PDB entry 7PY3 | electron microscopy, 3.80 A resolution | chains C and D of the 9 polymer chains in the assembly

# Chain C
Molecule: DNA-directed RNA polymerase subunit beta
Organism: Escherichia coli
Notes: EC 2.7.7.6
UniProtKB: P0A8V4 (RPOB_ECO57); residue numbers follow UniProt; this construct covers 1-1342
Amino-acid sequence (1342 residues; row label = number of the first residue in the row):
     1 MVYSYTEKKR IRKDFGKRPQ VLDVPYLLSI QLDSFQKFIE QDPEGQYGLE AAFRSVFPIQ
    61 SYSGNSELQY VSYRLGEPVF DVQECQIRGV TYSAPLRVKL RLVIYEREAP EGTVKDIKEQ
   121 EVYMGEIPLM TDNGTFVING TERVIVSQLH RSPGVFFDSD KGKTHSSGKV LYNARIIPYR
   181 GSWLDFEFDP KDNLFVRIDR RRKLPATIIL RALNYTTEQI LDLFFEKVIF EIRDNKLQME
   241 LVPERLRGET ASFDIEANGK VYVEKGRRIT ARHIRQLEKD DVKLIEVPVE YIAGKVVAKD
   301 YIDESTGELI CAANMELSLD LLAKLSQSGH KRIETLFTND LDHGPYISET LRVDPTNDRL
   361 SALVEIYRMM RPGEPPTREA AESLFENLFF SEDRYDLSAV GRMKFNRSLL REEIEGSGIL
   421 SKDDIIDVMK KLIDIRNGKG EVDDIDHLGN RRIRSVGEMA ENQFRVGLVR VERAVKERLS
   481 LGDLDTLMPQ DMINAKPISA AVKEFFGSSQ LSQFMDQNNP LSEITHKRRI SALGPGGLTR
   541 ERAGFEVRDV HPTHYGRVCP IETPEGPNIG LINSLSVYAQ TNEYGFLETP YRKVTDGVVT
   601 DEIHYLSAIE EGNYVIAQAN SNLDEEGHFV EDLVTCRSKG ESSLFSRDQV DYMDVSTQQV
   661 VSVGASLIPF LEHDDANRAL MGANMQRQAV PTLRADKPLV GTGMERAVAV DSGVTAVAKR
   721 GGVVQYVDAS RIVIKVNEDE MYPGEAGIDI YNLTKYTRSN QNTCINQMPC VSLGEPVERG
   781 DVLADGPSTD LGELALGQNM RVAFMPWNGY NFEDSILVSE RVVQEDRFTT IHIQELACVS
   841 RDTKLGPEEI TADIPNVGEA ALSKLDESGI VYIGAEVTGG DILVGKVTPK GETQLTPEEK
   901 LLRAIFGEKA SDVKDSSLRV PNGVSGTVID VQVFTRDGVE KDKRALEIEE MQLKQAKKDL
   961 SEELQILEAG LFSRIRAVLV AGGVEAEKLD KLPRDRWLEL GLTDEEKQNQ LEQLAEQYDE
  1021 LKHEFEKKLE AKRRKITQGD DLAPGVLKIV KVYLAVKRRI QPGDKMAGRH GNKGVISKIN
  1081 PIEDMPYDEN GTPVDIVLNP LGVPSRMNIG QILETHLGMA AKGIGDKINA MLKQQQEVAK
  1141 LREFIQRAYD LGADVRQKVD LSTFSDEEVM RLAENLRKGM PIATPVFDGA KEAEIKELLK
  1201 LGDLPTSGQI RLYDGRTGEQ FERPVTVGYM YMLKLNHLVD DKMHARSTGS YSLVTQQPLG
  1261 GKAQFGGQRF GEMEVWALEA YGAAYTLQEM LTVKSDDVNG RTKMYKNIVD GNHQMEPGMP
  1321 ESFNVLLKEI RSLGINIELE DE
Not modelled in the structure: 1
Swiss-Prot annotation at these positions:
  - modified residue (N6-acetyllysine): Lys-1022, Lys-1200

# Chain D
Molecule: DNA-directed RNA polymerase subunit beta'
Organism: Escherichia coli
Notes: EC 2.7.7.6
UniProtKB: P0A8T8 (RPOC_ECO57); residues 1-1407 here = UniProt positions 1-1407
Amino-acid sequence (1407 residues; each row starts with the number of its first residue):
     1 MKDLLKFLKA QTKTEEFDAI KIALASPDMI RSWSFGEVKK PETINYRTFK PERDGLFCAR
    61 IFGPVKDYEC LCGKYKRLKH RGVICEKCGV EVTQTKVRRE RMGHIELASP TAHIWFLKSL
   121 PSRIGLLLDM PLRDIERVLY FESYVVIEGG MTNLERQQIL TEEQYLDALE EFGDEFDAKM
   181 GAEAIQALLK SMDLEQECEQ LREELNETNS ETKRKKLTKR IKLLEAFVQS GNKPEWMILT
   241 VLPVLPPDLR PLVPLDGGRF ATSDLNDLYR RVINRNNRLK RLLDLAAPDI IVRNEKRMLQ
   301 EAVDALLDNG RRGRAITGSN KRPLKSLADM IKGKQGRFRQ NLLGKRVDYS GRSVITVGPY
   361 LRLHQCGLPK KMALELFKPF IYGKLELRGL ATTIKAAKKM VEREEAVVWD ILDEVIREHP
   421 VLLNRAPTLH RLGIQAFEPV LIEGKAIQLH PLVCAAYNAD FDGDQMAVHV PLTLEAQLEA
   481 RALMMSTNNI LSPANGEPII VPSQDVVLGL YYMTRDCVNA KGEGMVLTGP KEAERLYRSG
   541 LASLHARVKV RITEYEKDAN GELVAKTSLK DTTVGRAILW MIVPKGLPYS IVNQALGKKA
   601 ISKMLNTCYR ILGLKPTVIF ADQIMYTGFA YAARSGASVG IDDMVIPEKK HEIISEAEAE
   661 VAEIQEQFQS GLVTAGERYN KVIDIWAAAN DRVSKAMMDN LQTETVINRD GQEEKQVSFN
   721 SIYMMADSGA RGSAAQIRQL AGMRGLMAKP DGSIIETPIT ANFREGLNVL QYFISTHGAR
   781 KGLADTALKT ANSGYLTRRL VDVAQDLVVT EDDCGTHEGI MMTPVIEGGD VKEPLRDRVL
   841 GRVTAEDVLK PGTADILVPR NTLLHEQWCD LLEENSVDAV KVRSVVSCDT DFGVCAHCYG
   901 RDLARGHIIN KGEAIGVIAA QSIGEPGTQL TMRTFHIGGA ASRAAAESSI QVKNKGSIKL
   961 SNVKSVVNSS GKLVITSRNT ELKLIDEFGR TKESYKVPYG AVLAKGDGEQ VAGGETVANW
  1021 DPHTMPVITE VSGFVRFTDM IDGQTITRQT DELTGLSSLV VLDSAERTAG GKDLRPALKI
  1081 VDAQGNDVLI PGTDMPAQYF LPGKAIVQLE DGVQISSGDT LARIPQESGG TKDITGGLPR
  1141 VADLFEARRP KEPAILAEIS GIVSFGKETK GKRRLVITPV DGSDPYEEMI PKWRQLNVFE
  1201 GERVERGDVI SDGPEAPHDI LRLRGVHAVT RYIVNEVQDV YRLQGVKIND KHIEVIVRQM
  1261 LRKATIVNAG SSDFLEGEQV EYSRVKIANR ELEANGKVGA TYSRDLLGIT KASLATESFI
  1321 SAASFQETTR VLTEAAVAGK RDELRGLKEN VIVGRLIPAG TGYAYHQDRM RRRAAGEAPA
  1381 APQVTAEDAS ASLAELLNAG LGGSDNE
Not modelled in the structure: 1-15, 932-947, 1127-1136, 1376-1407
Metal / ion sites: Zn2+ site 1: Cys-70, Cys-72, Cys-88; Mg2+: Asp-460, Asp-462, Asp-464 (shared with 1 residue of chain R); Zn2+ site 2: Cys-888, Cys-895, Cys-898
Swiss-Prot annotation at these positions:
  - binding site (Zn(2+)): Cys-70, Cys-72, Cys-85, Cys-88, Cys-814, Cys-888, Cys-895, Cys-898
  - binding site (Mg(2+)): Asp-460, Asp-462, Asp-464
  - modified residue: Lys-972 (N6-acetyllysine)

# Interface between chain C and chain D
Residue-residue contacts (276):
  His-165(C) / Trp-1193(D)
  Ser-166(C) / Lys-1151(D)
  Ser-167(C) / Trp-1193(D)
  Phe-545(C) / Asp-785(D)
  Arg-548(C) / Arg-780(D)
  Asp-549(C) / Pro-750(D)
  Asp-549(C) / His-777(D)
  Asp-549(C) / Lys-781(D)
  Val-550(C) / Pro-750(D)
  Val-550(C) / His-777(D)
  Val-550(C) / Arg-780(D)
  His-551(C) / Phe-773(D)
  Pro-552(C) / Lys-749(D)
  Pro-552(C) / Phe-773(D)
  Tyr-555(C) / Val-769(D)
  Tyr-555(C) / Phe-773(D)
  Pro-560(C) / Phe-773(D)  hydrophobic
  Pro-560(C) / Thr-776(D)
  Pro-560(C) / Arg-780(D)  hydrogen bond (backbone-side chain)
  Ile-561(C) / Tyr-772(D)  hydrophobic
  Thr-563(C) / Arg-780(D)
  Glu-565(C) / Leu-783(D)
  Gly-566(C) / Ala-787(D)
  Ile-569(C) / Leu-783(D)  hydrophobic
  Ile-569(C) / Ala-787(D)  hydrophobic
  Gly-570(C) / Arg-780(D)
  Gln-618(C) / Val-769(D)
  Gln-618(C) / Leu-770(D)
  Asn-620(C) / Asn-768(D)
  Thr-635(C) / Leu-770(D)
  Ser-642(C) / Thr-757(D)
  Thr-657(C) / Val-769(D)
  Val-660(C) / Val-769(D)  hydrophobic
  Glu-672(C) / Leu-767(D)
  His-673(C) / Phe-763(D)
  His-673(C) / Arg-764(D)  hydrogen bond (side chain-backbone)
  His-673(C) / Glu-765(D)  hydrogen bond (side chain-backbone)
  His-673(C) / Gly-766(D)  hydrogen bond (side chain-backbone)
  Asp-674(C) / Tyr-772(D)
  Ala-676(C) / Tyr-772(D)
  Asn-677(C) / Leu-783(D)
  Ala-679(C) / Tyr-772(D)
  Phe-804(C) / Ser-638(D)
  Met-805(C) / Ala-633(D)
  Pro-806(C) / Asp-505(D)
  Pro-806(C) / Ala-633(D)
  Pro-806(C) / Ala-637(D)
  Asn-808(C) / Pro-359(D)
  Asn-808(C) / Phe-629(D)
  Asn-808(C) / Ala-630(D)
  Asn-808(C) / Ala-633(D)
  Gly-809(C) / Pro-359(D)
  Gly-809(C) / Phe-629(D)
  Tyr-810(C) / Val-357(D)
  Tyr-810(C) / Pro-359(D)  hydrophobic
  Tyr-810(C) / Tyr-360(D)
  Phe-812(C) / Val-357(D)  hydrophobic
  Phe-812(C) / Ser-503(D)
  Phe-812(C) / Phe-629(D)  hydrophobic
  Glu-813(C) / Phe-461(D)
  Glu-813(C) / Gln-504(D)  hydrogen bond
  Ser-815(C) / Val-357(D)
  Arg-841(C) / Leu-255(D)
  Arg-841(C) / Gly-257(D)
  Lys-844(C) / Arg-47(D)
  Gln-1061(C) / Lys-445(D)
  Gly-1063(C) / Val-354(D)
  Lys-1065(C) / Asp-462(D)
  Lys-1073(C) / Asp-462(D)  salt bridge
  Val-1075(C) / Ile-355(D)
  Val-1075(C) / Phe-461(D)
  Val-1075(C) / Asp-462(D)
  Val-1075(C) / Gly-463(D)
  Ile-1076(C) / Thr-356(D)
  Ser-1077(C) / Thr-356(D)
  Ser-1077(C) / Val-357(D)
  Pro-1100(C) / Ala-637(D)
  Pro-1100(C) / Val-639(D)  hydrophobic
  Leu-1101(C) / Gln-504(D)
  Leu-1101(C) / Leu-508(D)  hydrophobic
  Leu-1101(C) / Arg-731(D)
  Pro-1104(C) / Ile-722(D)  hydrophobic
  Pro-1104(C) / Met-725(D)  hydrophobic
  Pro-1104(C) / Gln-736(D)
  Ser-1105(C) / Arg-731(D)  hydrogen bond
  Met-1107(C) / Gln-739(D)
  Met-1107(C) / Leu-740(D)  hydrophobic
  Met-1107(C) / Phe-763(D)  hydrophobic
  Ile-1109(C) / Met-644(D)  hydrophobic
  Ile-1109(C) / Phe-763(D)
  Ile-1112(C) / Val-639(D)  hydrophobic
  Leu-1113(C) / Ile-641(D)  hydrophobic
  His-1116(C) / Ile-641(D)
  Phe-1187(C) / Leu-767(D)
  Phe-1187(C) / Tyr-772(D)  hydrophobic
  Ser-1207(C) / Asp-642(D)
  Gln-1209(C) / Val-639(D)
  Gln-1209(C) / Gly-640(D)
  Glu-1219(C) / Arg-538(D)
  Phe-1221(C) / Ala-633(D)
  Phe-1221(C) / Arg-634(D)
  Glu-1222(C) / Tyr-512(D)  hydrogen bond
  Glu-1222(C) / Arg-634(D)
  Glu-1222(C) / Ser-635(D)
  Arg-1223(C) / Gly-636(D)
  Arg-1223(C) / Phe-719(D)  hydrogen bond (side chain-backbone)
  Arg-1223(C) / Ser-721(D)  hydrogen bond
  Pro-1224(C) / Ser-638(D)  hydrogen bond (backbone-side chain)
  Val-1225(C) / Ser-638(D)
  Thr-1226(C) / Ser-638(D)
  Thr-1226(C) / Val-639(D)  hydrogen bond (side chain-backbone)
  Thr-1226(C) / Gly-640(D)
  Val-1239(C) / Lys-445(D)
  Asp-1240(C) / Lys-445(D)
  Lys-1242(C) / Arg-352(D)
  Lys-1242(C) / Gln-465(D)  hydrogen bond
  Met-1243(C) / Arg-352(D)
  Met-1243(C) / Met-372(D)  hydrophobic
  Met-1243(C) / Lys-445(D)
  His-1244(C) / Gly-351(D)
  His-1244(C) / Arg-352(D)  hydrogen bond (backbone-backbone)
  Ala-1245(C) / Ser-350(D)
  Ala-1245(C) / Glu-375(D)
  Arg-1246(C) / Asp-348(D)  salt bridge
  Arg-1246(C) / Tyr-349(D)  hydrogen bond (backbone-backbone)
  Arg-1246(C) / Ser-350(D)  hydrogen bond (backbone-backbone)
  Ser-1247(C) / Asp-348(D)
  Ser-1247(C) / Tyr-349(D)
  Ser-1247(C) / Glu-375(D)
  Ser-1247(C) / Lys-378(D)
  Thr-1248(C) / Asp-348(D)
  Tyr-1251(C) / Asp-348(D)  hydrogen bond
  Val-1254(C) / Leu-249(D)
  Gln-1257(C) / Lys-345(D)
  Pro-1258(C) / Arg-346(D)
  Pro-1258(C) / Asp-348(D)
  Leu-1259(C) / Arg-346(D)
  Gly-1260(C) / Arg-346(D)
  Gly-1267(C) / Arg-346(D)  hydrogen bond (backbone-side chain)
  Gly-1267(C) / Val-347(D)
  Gly-1267(C) / Ser-350(D)
  Gln-1268(C) / Val-347(D)  hydrogen bond (backbone-backbone)
  Gln-1268(C) / Ser-350(D)  hydrogen bond (backbone-side chain)
  Gln-1268(C) / Gly-351(D)
  Gln-1268(C) / Arg-352(D)  hydrogen bond
  Arg-1269(C) / Arg-339(D)  hydrogen bond (side chain-backbone)
  Arg-1269(C) / Gln-340(D)  hydrogen bond (side chain-backbone)
  Arg-1269(C) / Gly-344(D)  hydrogen bond (side chain-backbone)
  Arg-1269(C) / Arg-346(D)
  Phe-1270(C) / Gly-344(D)
  Phe-1270(C) / Lys-345(D)
  Phe-1270(C) / Val-347(D)  hydrophobic
  Glu-1272(C) / Leu-343(D)
  Met-1273(C) / Thr-428(D)
  Glu-1274(C) / Asn-424(D)
  Glu-1274(C) / Thr-428(D)  hydrogen bond
  Val-1275(C) / Leu-343(D)
  Trp-1276(C) / Arg-798(D)
  Trp-1276(C) / Val-801(D)
  Trp-1276(C) / Val-917(D)
  Trp-1276(C) / Gln-921(D)
  Ala-1277(C) / Thr-428(D)
  Ala-1277(C) / Ile-434(D)  hydrophobic
  Ala-1277(C) / Gln-921(D)
  Leu-1278(C) / Met-484(D)  hydrophobic
  Glu-1279(C) / Ala-914(D)
  Glu-1279(C) / Val-917(D)
  Glu-1279(C) / Leu-1347(D)
  Ala-1280(C) / Arg-431(D)
  Ala-1280(C) / Val-917(D)  hydrophobic
  Ala-1280(C) / Ile-918(D)  hydrophobic
  Tyr-1281(C) / Arg-431(D)  hydrogen bond (side chain-backbone)
  Tyr-1281(C) / Leu-432(D)
  Tyr-1281(C) / Ile-434(D)
  Tyr-1281(C) / Gln-435(D)
  Tyr-1281(C) / Met-484(D)  hydrophobic
  Tyr-1281(C) / Asn-489(D)  hydrogen bond
  Gly-1282(C) / Glu-479(D)
  Gly-1282(C) / Leu-483(D)
  Gly-1282(C) / Gly-1360(D)
  Gly-1282(C) / Thr-1361(D)  hydrogen bond (backbone-backbone)
  Ala-1283(C) / Glu-479(D)
  Ala-1284(C) / Leu-1356(D)
  Ala-1284(C) / Thr-1361(D)
  Ala-1284(C) / Gly-1362(D)
  Tyr-1285(C) / Glu-475(D)
  Tyr-1285(C) / Leu-1356(D)
  Tyr-1285(C) / Thr-1361(D)
  Thr-1286(C) / Ala-476(D)
  Thr-1286(C) / Glu-479(D)
  Leu-1287(C) / Val-1351(D)  hydrophobic
  Leu-1287(C) / Ile-1357(D)  hydrophobic
  Gln-1288(C) / Gly-1354(D)
  Gln-1288(C) / Leu-1356(D)
  Glu-1289(C) / Pro-471(D)
  Glu-1289(C) / Leu-472(D)  hydrogen bond (side chain-backbone)
  Glu-1289(C) / Thr-473(D)  hydrogen bond
  Glu-1289(C) / Ala-476(D)
  Met-1290(C) / Val-347(D)
  Leu-1291(C) / Lys-345(D)
  Leu-1291(C) / Val-1351(D)
  Leu-1291(C) / Gly-1354(D)
  Thr-1292(C) / Gly-1354(D)  hydrogen bond (side chain-backbone)
  Lys-1294(C) / Asp-348(D)
  Lys-1294(C) / Tyr-349(D)
  Lys-1294(C) / Val-470(D)  hydrogen bond (side chain-backbone)
  Lys-1294(C) / Leu-472(D)
  Ser-1295(C) / Lys-345(D)
  Ser-1295(C) / Arg-346(D)  hydrogen bond (side chain-backbone)
  Asp-1296(C) / Lys-345(D)  salt bridge
  Met-1304(C) / Leu-472(D)  hydrophobic
  Met-1304(C) / Thr-473(D)
  Tyr-1305(C) / Tyr-349(D)
  Tyr-1305(C) / Pro-379(D)  hydrophobic
  Tyr-1305(C) / Tyr-382(D)
  Ile-1308(C) / Pro-379(D)  hydrophobic
  Ile-1308(C) / Phe-380(D)  hydrophobic
  Val-1309(C) / Gly-383(D)
  His-1313(C) / Thr-473(D)
  His-1313(C) / Leu-474(D)
  Met-1315(C) / Thr-473(D)
  Met-1319(C) / Glu-16(D)
  Met-1319(C) / Phe-17(D)  hydrophobic
  Met-1319(C) / Val-1353(D)
  Pro-1320(C) / Lys-345(D)
  Pro-1320(C) / Val-1353(D)
  Glu-1321(C) / Arg-99(D)  salt bridge
  Ser-1322(C) / Asn-341(D)  hydrogen bond (side chain-backbone)
  Ser-1322(C) / Leu-342(D)
  Ser-1322(C) / Lys-345(D)  hydrogen bond
  Phe-1323(C) / Leu-342(D)
  Val-1325(C) / Arg-99(D)
  Val-1325(C) / Leu-249(D)  hydrophobic
  Val-1325(C) / Arg-337(D)
  Leu-1326(C) / Ile-331(D)  hydrophobic
  Leu-1326(C) / Arg-337(D)
  Leu-1326(C) / Phe-338(D)  hydrophobic
  Leu-1326(C) / Leu-342(D)  hydrophobic
  Lys-1328(C) / Arg-99(D)
  Lys-1328(C) / Glu-100(D)  hydrogen bond (side chain-backbone)
  Glu-1329(C) / Leu-327(D)
  Glu-1329(C) / Met-330(D)
  Glu-1329(C) / Ile-331(D)
  Ile-1330(C) / Ile-331(D)  hydrophobic
  Ile-1330(C) / Leu-1332(D)  hydrophobic
  Arg-1331(C) / Trp-33(D)
  Ser-1332(C) / Pro-243(D)
  Ser-1332(C) / Leu-327(D)
  Leu-1333(C) / Trp-115(D)  hydrophobic
  Leu-1333(C) / Leu-327(D)  hydrophobic
  Gly-1334(C) / Ala-25(D)  hydrogen bond (backbone-backbone)
  Ile-1335(C) / Ile-22(D)  hydrophobic
  Ile-1335(C) / Ala-23(D)
  Ile-1335(C) / Ala-25(D)
  Ile-1335(C) / Ala-1336(D)  hydrophobic
  Asn-1336(C) / Ile-22(D)
  Asn-1336(C) / Ala-23(D)  hydrogen bond (backbone-backbone)
  Asn-1336(C) / Leu-24(D)
  Asn-1336(C) / Ala-25(D)
  Asn-1336(C) / Met-29(D)  hydrogen bond
  Asn-1336(C) / Trp-33(D)
  Ile-1337(C) / Lys-21(D)
  Glu-1338(C) / Ile-20(D)
  Glu-1338(C) / Lys-21(D)  hydrogen bond (backbone-backbone)
  Leu-1339(C) / Phe-17(D)  hydrophobic
  Leu-1339(C) / Ala-19(D)
  Leu-1339(C) / Ile-20(D)  hydrophobic
  Glu-1340(C) / Ala-19(D)  hydrogen bond (backbone-backbone)
  Glu-1340(C) / Lys-21(D)
  Glu-1340(C) / Arg-1341(D)
  Asp-1341(C) / Glu-16(D)
  Asp-1341(C) / Phe-17(D)
  Asp-1341(C) / Asp-18(D)
  Glu-1342(C) / Glu-16(D)  hydrogen bond (backbone-backbone)
  Glu-1342(C) / Phe-17(D)  hydrogen bond (backbone-backbone)
  Glu-1342(C) / Asp-18(D)
Also at the interface, not in a pair above, chain C (152 interface residues in all): Glu-504, Cys-559, Leu-671, Asp-675, Trp-807, Asn-811, Asp-814, Gly-1045, Gly-1074, Glu-1192, Thr-1255, Gln-1256, Gly-1271, Gln-1314, Asn-1324
Also at the interface, not in a pair above, chain D (177 interface residues in all): Met-102, His-113, Phe-116, Leu-239, Leu-242, Leu-245, Pro-246, Asp-248, Pro-251, Asp-256, Gly-258, Tyr-269, Asn-320, Ser-353, Lys-371, Leu-376, Leu-422, Arg-425, Ala-426, His-430, Ala-446, Gln-448, Pro-451, Asp-460, Ala-467, His-469, Tyr-537, Leu-544, Ala-632, Asp-643, Ala-730, Arg-744, Ala-779, Ala-784, Glu-913, Ile-1352

# In short
152 residues of chain C and 177 residues of chain D are in contact, with 42 hydrogen bonds and 4 salt bridges.
Polar contacts include Lys-1073(C)/Asp-462(D), Arg-1246(C)/Asp-348(D) and Asp-1296(C)/Lys-345(D). From
UniProt: 8 Zn2+-binding residues and 3 Mg2+-binding residues on chain D.
Here chain C is DNA-directed RNA polymerase subunit beta and chain D is DNA-directed RNA polymerase subunit
beta', both from Escherichia coli. Entry 7PY3 (CryoEM structure of E.coli RNA polymerase elongation complex
bound to NusA (the consensus NusA-EC)) was determined by electron microscopy together with 7PY0, 7PY1, 7PY5,
7PY6, 7PY7, 7PY8 and 4 further entries from the same study.
